7TMS - chains n and o of the 31 polymer chains in the assembly; structure by electron microscopy, 3.80 A resolution.

== Chain n ==
Molecule: V-type proton ATPase subunit c
From: Saccharomyces cerevisiae
Reference sequence: P25515 (VATL1_YEAST); residues 1-160 here = UniProt positions 1-160
Amino-acid sequence (160 residues; row label = number of the first residue in the row):
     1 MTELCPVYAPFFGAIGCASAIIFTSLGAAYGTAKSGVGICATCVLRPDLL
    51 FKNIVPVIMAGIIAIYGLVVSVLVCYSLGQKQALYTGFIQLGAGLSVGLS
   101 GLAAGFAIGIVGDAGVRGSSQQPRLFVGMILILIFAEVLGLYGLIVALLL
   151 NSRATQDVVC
Disordered / not traced: 160
Curated features (UniProtKB/Swiss-Prot):
  - site: Glu-137 (Essential for proton translocation)

== Chain o ==
Molecule: V-type proton ATPase subunit c'
From: Saccharomyces cerevisiae
Reference sequence: P32842 (VATL2_YEAST); numbering as in UniProt (aligned over 1-164)
Amino-acid sequence (164 residues; each row starts with the number of its first residue):
     1 MSTQLASNIYAPLYAPFFGFAGCAAAMVLSCLGAAIGTAKSGIGIAGIGT
    51 FKPELIMKSLIPVVMSGILAIYGLVVAVLIAGNLSPTEDYTLFNGFMHLS
   101 CGLCVGFACLSSGYAIGMVGDVGVRKYMHQPRLFVGIVLILIFSEVLGLY
   151 GMIVALILNTRGSE
Disordered / not traced: 1-6
Curated features (UniProtKB/Swiss-Prot):
  - site: Glu-145 (Essential for proton translocation)

== Interface between chain n and chain o ==
Contacting residue pairs (62; chain n residue first):
  Met-1(n) with Ile-9(o)
  Val-7(n) with Ile-9(o); Tyr-10(o), hydrophobic
  Pro-10(n) with Phe-93(o), hydrophobic
  Phe-11(n) with Phe-96(o), hydrophobic
  Ala-14(n) with Phe-96(o); Ser-100(o), hydrogen bond (backbone-side chain)
  Ile-15(n) with Leu-99(o), hydrophobic; Ser-100(o), hydrogen bond (backbone-side chain)
  Cys-17(n) with Leu-158(o), hydrophobic
  Ala-18(n) with Ser-100(o); Cys-104(o), hydrophobic
  Ile-21(n) with Cys-104(o), hydrophobic
  Ile-22(n) with Leu-103(o), hydrophobic; Phe-107(o), hydrophobic
  Ser-25(n) with Ser-111(o), hydrogen bond (backbone-side chain); Leu-147(o)
  Leu-26(n) with Ser-111(o)
  Ala-28(n) with Leu-147(o), hydrophobic
  Ala-29(n) with Ser-111(o); Ala-115(o); Leu-147(o), hydrophobic
  Thr-32(n) with Ser-144(o)
  Ala-33(n) with Ala-115(o), hydrophobic
  Gly-36(n) with Val-119(o)
  Val-37(n) with Val-122(o), hydrophobic
  Cys-40(n) with Gly-123(o); Lys-126(o)
  Ala-41(n) with Lys-126(o), hydrogen bond (backbone-side chain)
  Cys-43(n) with Leu-133(o), hydrophobic
  Val-44(n) with Lys-126(o); His-129(o); Gln-130(o)
  Pro-47(n) with Gln-130(o); Arg-132(o)
  Leu-50(n) with Leu-133(o), hydrophobic; Val-135(o), hydrophobic; Gly-136(o)
  Phe-51(n) with Val-135(o), hydrophobic
  Ile-54(n) with Leu-139(o), hydrophobic; Ile-140(o), hydrophobic
  Val-57(n) with Ile-140(o), hydrophobic; Phe-143(o), hydrophobic
  Ile-58(n) with Phe-143(o), hydrophobic
  Ala-64(n) with Leu-147(o), hydrophobic; Tyr-150(o), hydrophobic
  Ile-65(n) with Tyr-150(o)
  Leu-68(n) with Tyr-150(o); Val-154(o), hydrophobic
  Ser-71(n) with Val-154(o)
  Val-72(n) with Ile-157(o), hydrophobic
  Cys-75(n) with Leu-158(o), hydrophobic; Arg-161(o), hydrogen bond (backbone-side chain)
  Tyr-76(n) with Arg-161(o), hydrogen bond (backbone-side chain)
  Leu-78(n) with Met-97(o), hydrophobic; Leu-158(o), hydrophobic; Arg-161(o)
  Gly-79(n) with Phe-93(o)
  Gln-80(n) with Tyr-10(o); Thr-91(o), hydrogen bond; Phe-93(o)
  Lys-81(n) with Tyr-10(o), hydrogen bond
Interface residues without a listed pair, chain n (43 interface residues in all): Tyr-8, Asp-48, Gly-61, Gln-82
Interface residues without a listed pair, chain o (39 interface residues in all): Leu-92, Ala-108, Ser-112, Met-118, Ile-137, Gly-151

== In short ==
43 residues of chain n and 39 residues of chain o are in contact, with 8 hydrogen bonds. Among the polar pairs
are Ala-14(n)/Ser-100(o), Ile-15(n)/Ser-100(o) and Ser-25(n)/Ser-111(o).
Here chain n is V-type proton ATPase subunit c and chain o is V-type proton ATPase subunit c', both from
Saccharomyces cerevisiae. Entry 7TMS (V-ATPase from Saccharomyces cerevisiae, State 2) was determined by
electron microscopy (same publication as 7TMM, 7TMO, 7TMP, 7TMQ, 7TMR and 7TMT).
